Entry 7FIN (electron microscopy, 3.10 A resolution); this record covers chains R and P of the 6 polymer chains in the assembly.

== Chain R ==
Molecule: Gastric inhibitory polypeptide receptor, human glucose-dependent insulinotropic polypeptide receptor
Organism: Homo sapiens
UniProt: P48546 (GIPR_HUMAN); residues 22-421 carry their UniProt numbers (400 of 573 residues fall inside the UniProt entry; the rest is not from it)
Sequence (573 residues; row label = number of the first residue in the row):
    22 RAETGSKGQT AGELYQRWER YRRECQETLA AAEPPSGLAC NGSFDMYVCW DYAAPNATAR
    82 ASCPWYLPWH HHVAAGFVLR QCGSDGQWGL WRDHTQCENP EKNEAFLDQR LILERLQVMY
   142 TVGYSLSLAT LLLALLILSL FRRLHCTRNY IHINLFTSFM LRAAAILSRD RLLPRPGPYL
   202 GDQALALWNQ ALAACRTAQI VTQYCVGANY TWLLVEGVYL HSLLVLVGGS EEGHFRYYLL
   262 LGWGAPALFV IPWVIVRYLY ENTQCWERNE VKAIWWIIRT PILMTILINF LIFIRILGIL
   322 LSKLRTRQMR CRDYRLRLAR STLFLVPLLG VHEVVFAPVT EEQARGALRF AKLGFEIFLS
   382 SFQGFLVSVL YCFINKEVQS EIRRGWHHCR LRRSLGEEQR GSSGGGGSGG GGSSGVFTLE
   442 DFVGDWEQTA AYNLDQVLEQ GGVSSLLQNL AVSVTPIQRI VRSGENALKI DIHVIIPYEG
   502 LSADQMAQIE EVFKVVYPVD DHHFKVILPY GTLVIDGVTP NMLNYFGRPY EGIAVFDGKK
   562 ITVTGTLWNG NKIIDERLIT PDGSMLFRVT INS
Unresolved in the structure: 22-29, 54-59, 416-594
Sequence notes: engineered mutation Phe-345 (Thr in P48546)
Curated features (UniProtKB/Swiss-Prot):
  - glycosylation (N-linked (GlcNAc...) asparagine): Asn-62, Asn-77
Disulfide bonds: Cys-46/Cys-70, Cys-61/Cys-103, Cys-84/Cys-118, Cys-216/Cys-286
Reported in the primary citation:
  - mutagenesis - T345F: unchanged signaling

== Chain P ==
Molecule: Peptide 20
Sequence (39 residues; row label = number of the first residue in the row):
     1 HAQGTFTSDK SKYLDERAAQ DFVQWLLDGG PSSGAPPPS
Unresolved in the structure: 31-39
Modified positions: Ala-2 (alpha-aminoisobutyric acid; AIB)
Covalently attached groups: gamma-L-glutamic acid (GGL) linked to Lys-10
Reported in the primary citation:
  - conformationally variable residues: Leu-27

== How chain R and chain P interact ==
Residue-residue contacts (53):
  Gln-30(R) with Asp-15(P)
  Thr-31(R) with Asp-15(P)
  Ala-32(R) with Asp-15(P)
  Leu-35(R) with Ala-19(P), hydrophobic; Phe-22(P), hydrophobic
  Tyr-36(R) with Phe-22(P), hydrophobic
  Trp-39(R) with Phe-22(P), hydrophobic; Leu-26(P)
  Asp-66(R) with Leu-26(P)
  Met-67(R) with Leu-26(P); Gly-30(P)
  Tyr-68(R) with Val-23(P), hydrophobic; Leu-27(P), hydrophobic
  Tyr-87(R) with Leu-26(P)
  Leu-88(R) with Val-23(P), hydrophobic
  Pro-89(R) with Ala-19(P), hydrophobic
  Trp-90(R) with Gln-20(P); Val-23(P), hydrophobic
  Arg-113(R) with Leu-27(P), hydrogen bond (side chain-backbone)
  His-115(R) with Leu-27(P)
  Asn-120(R) with Gln-20(P)
  Phe-127(R) with Tyr-13(P), hydrogen bond (backbone-side chain); Glu-16(P)
  Leu-128(R) with Tyr-13(P); Arg-17(P)
  Arg-131(R) with Tyr-13(P); Arg-17(P)
  Leu-134(R) with Phe-6(P), hydrophobic; Tyr-13(P), hydrophobic
  Gln-138(R) with Lys-10(P), hydrogen bond
  Tyr-141(R) with Gln-3(P); Phe-6(P), hydrophobic
  Tyr-145(R) with Gln-3(P), hydrogen bond
  Arg-183(R) with His-1(P); Gln-3(P)
  Ile-187(R) with Gln-3(P)
  Arg-190(R) with Thr-7(P)
  Pro-197(R) with Leu-14(P)
  Pro-199(R) with Ala-18(P), hydrophobic
  Val-227(R) with His-1(P)
  Glu-288(R) with Thr-7(P); Ser-8(P); Ser-11(P), hydrogen bond
  Arg-289(R) with Ser-8(P); Ser-11(P); Asp-15(P), salt bridge
  Asn-290(R) with Ser-8(P), hydrogen bond (backbone-side chain)
  Trp-296(R) with His-1(P); Thr-5(P)
  Arg-300(R) with His-1(P)
  Arg-370(R) with Asp-9(P), salt bridge
  Glu-377(R) with Ala-2(P)
  Ile-378(R) with Phe-6(P), hydrophobic
Interface residues without a listed pair, chain R (42 interface residues in all): Asn-124, Gln-130, Leu-137, Tyr-231, Leu-374
Interface residues without a listed pair, chain P (26 interface residues in all): Gly-4, Asp-21, Gly-29
From the paper, about this interface:
  - pairs named by the authors: Arg-190(R)/Thr-7(P) (hydrogen bond), Arg-289(R)/Asp-15(P) (salt bridge)
  - interface residues, chain R: Phe-127(R)
  - interface residues, chain P: Ala-19(P), Phe-22(P), Val-23(P), Leu-26(P), Leu-27(P)

== Summary ==
The interface between chain R and chain P involves 42 residues on one side and 26 on the other; the contacts
include 6 hydrogen bonds and 2 salt bridges. Polar pairs include Arg-289(R)/Asp-15(P), Arg-370(R)/Asp-9(P) and
Arg-113(R)/Leu-27(P). The paper describes a hydrogen bond between Arg-190(R) and Thr-7(P); a salt bridge
between Arg-289(R) and Asp-15(P). The paper reports that T345F of chain R leaves signaling unchanged;
interface residues Phe-127(R) and Ala-19(P) among others.
Chain R is Gastric inhibitory polypeptide receptor, human glucose-dependent insulinotropic polypeptide
receptor (Homo sapiens) and chain P is Peptide 20; the structure, Cryo-EM structure of the GIPR/GLP-1R/GCGR
triagonist peptide 20-bound human GIPR-Gs complex, was determined by electron microscopy together with 7FIM,
7FIY, 7V35, 7VAB, 7VBH and 7VBI from the same study.
